6QIL - chains A and F of the 4 polymer chains in the assembly; structure by X-ray diffraction, 2.00 A resolution.

Chain A:
Name: DNA binding protein
Organism: Halobacterium salinarum (strain ATCC 700922 / JCM 11081 / NRC-1)
UniProtKB: Q9HSF4 (Q9HSF4_HALSA); numbering as in UniProt (aligned over 6-116)
Sequence (116 residues; each row starts with the number of its first residue):
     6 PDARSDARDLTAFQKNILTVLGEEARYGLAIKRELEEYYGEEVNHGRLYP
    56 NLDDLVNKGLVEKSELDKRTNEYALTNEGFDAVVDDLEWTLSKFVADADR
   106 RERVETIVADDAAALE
Disordered / not traced: 6
Sequence notes: expression tag (117-121)
Metal / ion sites: Mn2+ site 1: Tyr43 (shared with 1 residue of chain B); Mn2+ site 2: Glu110 (shared with 1 residue of chain B)
Reported in the primary citation:
  - binding site for the 28-nt DNA strand: Tyr32, Gly33, Leu34, Asn49, His50, Arg52, Tyr54, Asn56, Lys68, Arg74, Asn76
  - binding site for the 28-nt DNA strand: Lys73
  - binding site for the 28-nt DNA strand (chain F): Asn49, Arg52, Asn56

Chain F:
Molecule: 28-nt DNA strand
Sequence (28 nucleotides; numbered 1 to 28; the number before each row is that of its first residue):
     1 AGAACATGTCAGACAATTTACACCTCGC

Interface between chain A and chain F:
Residue-residue contacts (14; chain A residue first):
  Thr16(A) - DA16(F)  phosphate contact
  Asn49(A) - DT18(F)  hydrogen bond to the phosphate
  Asn49(A) - DT19(F)  base contact
  His50(A) - DA20(F)  base contact
  Gly51(A) - DT18(F)  base contact
  Gly51(A) - DT19(F)  base contact
  Arg52(A) - DT17(F)  salt bridge to the phosphate
  Arg52(A) - DT18(F)  base contact
  Asn56(A) - DT17(F)  hydrogen bond to the phosphate
  Asp72(A) - DC26(F)  sugar contact
  Lys73(A) - DT25(F)  sugar contact
  Lys73(A) - DC26(F)  hydrogen bond to the phosphate
  Arg74(A) - DT25(F)  hydrogen bond to the base
  Arg74(A) - DC26(F)  hydrogen bond to the base
Also at the interface, not in a pair above, chain A (10 interface residues in all): Phe18
Also at the interface, not in a pair above, chain F (9 interface residues in all): DC21, DG27

Overview:
10 residues of chain A and 9 residues of chain F are in contact; the contacts include 5 hydrogen bonds and 1
salt bridge. Polar pairs include Arg74(A)-DT25(F), Arg74(A)-DC26(F) and Asn49(A)-DT18(F). The paper reports a
binding site for the 28-nt DNA strand at Tyr32(A), Gly33(A) and Leu34(A) among others; a binding site for the
28-nt DNA strand (chain F) at Asn49(A), Arg52(A) and Asn56(A).
Chain A is DNA binding protein (Halobacterium salinarum (strain ATCC 700922 / JCM 11081 / NRC-1)) and chain F
is a 28-nt DNA strand; the structure, The complex structure of hsRosR-S1 (VNG0258H/RosR-S1), was determined by
X-ray diffraction, deposited together with 6QFD, 6QH0 and 6QUA.
